4GWQ - chains E and F of the 8 polymer chains in the assembly; structure by X-ray diffraction, 4.50 A resolution (low resolution: residue-level contacts below are approximate; hydrogen-bond / salt-bridge calls are withheld).

== Chain E ==
Molecule: Mediator of RNA polymerase II transcription subunit 18
Organism: Saccharomyces cerevisiae
UniProtKB: P32585 (MED18_YEAST); residue numbers follow UniProt; this construct covers 1-307
Amino-acid sequence (307 residues; each row starts with the number of its first residue):
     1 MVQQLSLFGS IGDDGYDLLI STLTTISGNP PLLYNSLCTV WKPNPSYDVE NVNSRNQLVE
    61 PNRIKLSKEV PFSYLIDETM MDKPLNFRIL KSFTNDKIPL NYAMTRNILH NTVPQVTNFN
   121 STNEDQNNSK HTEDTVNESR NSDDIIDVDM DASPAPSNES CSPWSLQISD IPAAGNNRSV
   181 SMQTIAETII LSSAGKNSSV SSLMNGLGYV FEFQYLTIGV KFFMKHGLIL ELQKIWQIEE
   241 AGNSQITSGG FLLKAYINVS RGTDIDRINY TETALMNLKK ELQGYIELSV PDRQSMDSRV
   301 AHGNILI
Disordered / not traced: 1, 111-157, 302-307
Curated features (UniProtKB/Swiss-Prot):
  - mutagenesis: Thr-22 (T22I: In SRB5-1; suppresses the phenotypic defects of an RNA polymerase II CTD truncation)

== Chain F ==
Molecule: Mediator of RNA polymerase II transcription subunit 20
Organism: Saccharomyces cerevisiae
UniProtKB: P34162 (MED20_YEAST); residues 1-210 here = UniProt positions 1-210
Amino-acid sequence (210 residues; row label = number of the first residue in the row):
     1 MGKSAVIFVE RATPATLTEL KDALSNSILS VRDPWSIDFR TYRCSIKNLP ADVSKLMYSI
    61 TFHHHGRQTV LIKDNSAMVT TAAAADIPPA LVFNGSSTGV PESIDTILSS KLSNIWMQRQ
   121 LIKGDAGETL ILDGLTVRLV NLFSSTGFKG LLIELQADEA GEFETKIAGI EGHLAEIRAK
   181 EYKTSSDSLG PDTSNEICDL AYQYVRALEL
Disordered / not traced: 1
Curated features (UniProtKB/Swiss-Prot):
  - mutagenesis: Pro-14 (P14H: In SRB2-1; suppresses the phenotypic defects of an RNA polymerase II CTD truncation)

== Chain E / chain F interface ==
Contacting residue pairs - 79 pairs, chain E then chain F:
  Val-2(E) with Thr-98(F); Val-100(F)
  Leu-32(E) with Phe-93(F)
  Leu-33(E) with Phe-93(F)
  Tyr-34(E) with Phe-93(F); Asn-94(F)
  Asn-35(E) with Asn-94(F)
  Ser-36(E) with Asn-94(F); Ser-96(F)
  Ser-46(E) with Asn-48(F)
  Tyr-47(E) with Ile-46(F); Asn-48(F); Leu-49(F)
  Asp-48(E) with Ile-46(F); Lys-47(F); Asn-48(F)
  Val-49(E) with Asn-114(F)
  Glu-50(E) with Asn-114(F)
  Asn-53(E) with Ser-113(F); Asn-114(F)
  Arg-55(E) with Ser-109(F)
  Val-59(E) with Ser-113(F)
  Ser-67(E) with Leu-91(F); Ser-96(F)
  Lys-68(E) with Leu-91(F); Ser-96(F)
  Glu-69(E) with Asn-94(F); Ser-96(F)
  Pro-163(E) with Pro-88(F); Leu-91(F)
  Ser-165(E) with Ser-96(F); Ser-97(F)
  Gln-167(E) with Ser-96(F)
  Ala-186(E) with Lys-111(F)
  Glu-187(E) with Ser-97(F); Thr-98(F); Gly-99(F); Val-100(F); Pro-101(F); Glu-102(F); Ile-107(F)
  Thr-188(E) with Thr-80(F); Thr-81(F); Glu-102(F); Ile-104(F); Ile-107(F)
  Ile-189(E) with Thr-80(F); Thr-81(F); Ile-87(F); Pro-88(F); Ser-97(F)
  Ile-190(E) with Met-78(F); Val-79(F)
  Leu-191(E) with Val-79(F); Thr-80(F); Thr-81(F); Asp-86(F)
  Ser-192(E) with Val-79(F); Asn-195(F)
  Ser-193(E) with Ala-77(F)
  Ala-194(E) with Ser-76(F); Ala-77(F)
  Gly-195(E) with Asn-75(F); Ser-76(F); Ala-77(F)
  Lys-196(E) with Asp-74(F); Asn-75(F); Ser-76(F)
  Asn-197(E) with Ser-76(F)
  Gly-206(E) with Lys-73(F)
  Leu-207(E) with Met-78(F); Trp-116(F)
  Tyr-209(E) with Leu-112(F); Ile-115(F)
  Lys-221(E) with Phe-93(F); Asn-94(F); Gly-95(F)
  Phe-223(E) with Phe-93(F)
  Asn-258(E) with Thr-98(F)
Also at the interface, not in a pair above, chain E (46 interface residues in all): Val-52, Ser-54, Ile-64, Ser-160, Trp-164, Ile-168, Leu-203, Glu-231
Also at the interface, not in a pair above, chain F (45 interface residues in all): Ser-45, Met-57, Gln-68, Ala-90, Val-92, Met-117, Ser-194, Cys-198

== In short ==
46 residues of chain E face 45 of chain F across their interface. Curated annotation (UniProt) lists one
mutagenesis site on chain E; one mutagenesis site on chain F.
Chain E is Mediator of RNA polymerase II transcription subunit 18 and chain F is Mediator of RNA polymerase II
transcription subunit 20, both from Saccharomyces cerevisiae; the structure, Structure of the Mediator Head
Module from S. cerevisiae in complex with the carboxy-terminal domain (CTD) ..., was determined by X-ray
diffraction together with 4GWP from the same study.
